Entry 4GZY (X-ray diffraction, 3.51 A resolution); this record covers chains A and C of the 8 polymer chains in the assembly.

== Chain A ==
Name: DNA-directed RNA polymerase subunit alpha
From: Thermus thermophilus
Notes: EC 2.7.7.6
UniProtKB: Q5SHR6 (RPOA_THET8); numbering as in UniProt (aligned over 1-315)
Amino-acid sequence (315 residues; numbered 1 to 315; the number before each row is that of its first residue):
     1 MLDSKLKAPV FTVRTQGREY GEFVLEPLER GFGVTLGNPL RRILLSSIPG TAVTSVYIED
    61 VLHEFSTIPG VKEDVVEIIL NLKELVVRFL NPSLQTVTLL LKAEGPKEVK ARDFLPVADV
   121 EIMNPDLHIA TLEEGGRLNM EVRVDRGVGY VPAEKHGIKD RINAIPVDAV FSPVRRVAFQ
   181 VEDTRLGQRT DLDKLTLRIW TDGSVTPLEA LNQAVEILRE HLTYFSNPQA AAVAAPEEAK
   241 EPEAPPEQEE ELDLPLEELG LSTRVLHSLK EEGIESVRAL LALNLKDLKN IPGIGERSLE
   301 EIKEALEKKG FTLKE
Unresolved in the structure: 1-6, 230-315

== Chain C ==
Name: DNA-directed RNA polymerase subunit beta
From: Thermus thermophilus
Notes: EC 2.7.7.6
UniProtKB: Q8RQE9 (RPOB_THET8); residue numbers follow UniProt; this construct covers 1-1119
Amino-acid sequence (1119 residues; numbered 1 to 1119; the number before each row is that of its first residue):
     1 MEIKRFGRIR EVIPLPPLTE IQVESYRRAL QADVPPEKRE NVGIQAAFRE TFPIEEEDKG
    61 KGGLVLDFLE YRLGEPPFPQ DECREKDLTY QAPLYARLQL IHKDTGLIKE DEVFLGHIPL
   121 MTEDGSFIIN GADRVIVSQI HRSPGVYFTP DPARPGRYIA SIIPLPKRGP WIDLEVEPNG
   181 VVSMKVNKRK FPLVLLLRVL GYDQETLARE LGAYGELVQG LMDESVFAMR PEEALIRLFT
   241 LLRPGDPPKR DKAVAYVYGL IADPRRYDLG EAGRYKAEEK LGIRLSGRTL ARFEDGEFKD
   301 EVFLPTLRYL FALTAGVPGH EVDDIDHLGN RRIRTVGELM TDQFRVGLAR LARGVRERML
   361 MGSEDSLTPA KLVNSRPLEA AIREFFSRSQ LSQFKDETNP LSSLRHKRRI SALGPGGLTR
   421 ERAGFDVRDV HRTHYGRICP VETPEGANIG LITSLAAYAR VDELGFIRTP YRRVVGGVVT
   481 DEVVYMTATE EDRYTIAQAN TPLEGNRIAA ERVVARRKGE PVIVSPEEVE FMDVSPKQVF
   541 SVNTNLIPFL EHDDANRALM GSNMQTQAVP LIRAQAPVVM TGLEERVVRD SLAALYAEED
   601 GEVAKVDGNR IVVRYEDGRL VEYPLRRFYR SNQGTALDQR PRVVVGQRVR KGDLLADGPA
   661 SENGFLALGQ NVLVAIMPFD GYNFEDAIVI SEELLKRDFY TSIHIERYEI EARDTKLGPE
   721 RITRDIPHLS EAALRDLDEE GVVRIGAEVK PGDILVGRTS FKGESEPTPE ERLLRSIFGE
   781 KARDVKDTSL RVPPGEGGIV VRTVRLRRGD PGVELKPGVR EVVRVYVAQK RKLQVGDKLA
   841 NRHGNKGVVA KILPVEDMPH LPDGTPVDVI LNPLGVPSRM NLGQILETHL GLAGYFLGQR
   901 YISPIFDGAK EPEIKELLAQ AFEVYFGKRK GEGFGVDKRE VEVLRRAEKL GLVTPGKTPE
   961 EQLKELFLQG KVVLYDGRTG EPIEGPIVVG QMFIMKLYHM VEDKMHARST GPYSLITQQP
  1021 LGGKAQFGGQ RFGEMEVWAL EAYGAAHTLQ EMLTLKSDDI EGRNAAYEAI IKGEDVPEPS
  1081 VPESFRVLVK ELQALALDVQ TLDEKDNPVD IFEGLASKR
Unresolved in the structure: 57-62, 762-784, 1113-1119

== Interface between chain A and chain C ==
Pairs across the interface - 80 pairs, chain A then chain C:
  Glu22(A) - Phe934(C)
  Val34(A) - Arg939(C)
  Val34(A) - Gly980(C)
  Asn38(A) - Gly977(C)  hydrogen bond (side chain-backbone)
  Asn38(A) - Arg978(C)
  Asn38(A) - Thr979(C)  hydrogen bond (side chain-backbone)
  Asn38(A) - Gly980(C)
  Arg41(A) - Glu856(C)  hydrogen bond (side chain-backbone)
  Arg41(A) - His860(C)
  Arg42(A) - Glu856(C)
  Arg42(A) - Asp857(C)
  Arg42(A) - Gly977(C)
  Arg42(A) - Arg978(C)  hydrogen bond (side chain-backbone)
  Leu45(A) - Glu856(C)
  Ser46(A) - Glu856(C)
  Leu62(A) - Ile745(C)
  His63(A) - Ile745(C)
  His63(A) - Gly746(C)
  His63(A) - Ile799(C)
  His63(A) - Val800(C)
  His63(A) - Val801(C)
  Glu64(A) - Lys830(C)  salt bridge
  Phe65(A) - Phe628(C)
  Phe65(A) - Ile703(C)  hydrophobic
  Phe65(A) - Ile799(C)  hydrophobic
  Phe65(A) - Val801(C)  hydrophobic
  Phe65(A) - Gln829(C)
  Phe65(A) - Lys830(C)
  Ser66(A) - Phe628(C)
  Thr67(A) - Gly608(C)
  Thr67(A) - Asn609(C)  hydrogen bond
  Thr67(A) - Arg627(C)
  Ile68(A) - Asp607(C)
  Pro69(A) - Asp607(C)
  Gly70(A) - Asp607(C)  hydrogen bond (backbone-side chain)
  Val71(A) - Asp607(C)  hydrogen bond (backbone-side chain)
  Val71(A) - Gly608(C)  hydrogen bond (backbone-backbone)
  Lys72(A) - Gly608(C)
  Lys72(A) - Pro641(C)  hydrogen bond (side chain-backbone)
  Lys72(A) - Val643(C)
  Leu80(A) - Arg573(C)
  Leu80(A) - Asp698(C)
  Lys83(A) - Lys696(C)  hydrogen bond (side chain-backbone)
  Lys83(A) - Asp698(C)  salt bridge
  Glu133(A) - Lys605(C)
  Glu133(A) - Val606(C)
  Glu133(A) - Asp607(C)
  Glu133(A) - Arg610(C)  salt bridge
  Glu134(A) - Lys605(C)
  Tyr150(A) - Glu692(C)
  Tyr150(A) - Leu695(C)  hydrogen bond (side chain-backbone)
  Tyr150(A) - Lys696(C)
  Tyr150(A) - Lys832(C)
  Glu154(A) - Lys830(C)
  Glu154(A) - Lys832(C)  salt bridge
  Asn163(A) - Arg744(C)  hydrogen bond
  Asp168(A) - Asp698(C)
  Asp168(A) - Lys830(C)  salt bridge
  Asp168(A) - Lys832(C)  salt bridge
  Val170(A) - Lys696(C)
  Arg176(A) - Asp863(C)  salt bridge
  Arg176(A) - Gly864(C)
  Arg176(A) - Thr865(C)
  Val177(A) - Gly864(C)
  Ala178(A) - Pro862(C)
  Ala178(A) - Gly864(C)
  Phe179(A) - Gly980(C)
  Gln180(A) - Pro862(C)  hydrogen bond (side chain-backbone)
  Gln180(A) - Phe934(C)
  Gln180(A) - Gly935(C)
  Gln180(A) - Asp937(C)
  Val181(A) - Asp937(C)  hydrogen bond (backbone-side chain)
  Val181(A) - Lys938(C)  hydrogen bond (backbone-backbone)
  Glu182(A) - Phe934(C)
  Glu182(A) - Gly935(C)  hydrogen bond (side chain-backbone)
  Asp183(A) - Lys938(C)  salt bridge
  Leu192(A) - Lys938(C)  hydrogen bond (backbone-side chain)
  Asp193(A) - Lys938(C)  salt bridge
  Thr196(A) - Phe934(C)
  Arg198(A) - Phe934(C)
Also at the interface, not in a pair above, chain A (42 interface residues in all): Asp74, Lys159, Trp200
Also at the interface, not in a pair above, chain C (52 interface residues in all): Arg640, Arg642, Arg697, Glu748, Ala828, Val855, Pro866, Arg929, Gly933, Val936, Glu981

== Overview ==
42 residues of chain A and 52 residues of chain C are in contact; the contacts include 17 hydrogen bonds and 9
salt bridges. Polar pairs include Glu64(A)-Lys830(C), Lys83(A)-Asp698(C) and Glu133(A)-Arg610(C).
Here chain A is DNA-directed RNA polymerase subunit alpha and chain C is DNA-directed RNA polymerase subunit
beta, both from Thermus thermophilus. Entry 4GZY (Crystal structures of bacterial RNA Polymerase paused
elongation complexes) was determined by X-ray diffraction (same publication as 4GZZ).
